PDB entry 3QGE | X-ray diffraction, 3.00 A resolution | chain A

[Chain A]
Name: RNA-directed RNA polymerase
From: Hepatitis C virus subtype 1b
Notes: EC 2.7.7.48
UniProt: Q9WMX2 (POLG_HCVCO); residues 1-573 here correspond to UniProt positions 2420-2992 (UniProt number = residue number + 2419)
Sequence (574 residues; row label = number of the first residue in the row; numbering starts at 0):
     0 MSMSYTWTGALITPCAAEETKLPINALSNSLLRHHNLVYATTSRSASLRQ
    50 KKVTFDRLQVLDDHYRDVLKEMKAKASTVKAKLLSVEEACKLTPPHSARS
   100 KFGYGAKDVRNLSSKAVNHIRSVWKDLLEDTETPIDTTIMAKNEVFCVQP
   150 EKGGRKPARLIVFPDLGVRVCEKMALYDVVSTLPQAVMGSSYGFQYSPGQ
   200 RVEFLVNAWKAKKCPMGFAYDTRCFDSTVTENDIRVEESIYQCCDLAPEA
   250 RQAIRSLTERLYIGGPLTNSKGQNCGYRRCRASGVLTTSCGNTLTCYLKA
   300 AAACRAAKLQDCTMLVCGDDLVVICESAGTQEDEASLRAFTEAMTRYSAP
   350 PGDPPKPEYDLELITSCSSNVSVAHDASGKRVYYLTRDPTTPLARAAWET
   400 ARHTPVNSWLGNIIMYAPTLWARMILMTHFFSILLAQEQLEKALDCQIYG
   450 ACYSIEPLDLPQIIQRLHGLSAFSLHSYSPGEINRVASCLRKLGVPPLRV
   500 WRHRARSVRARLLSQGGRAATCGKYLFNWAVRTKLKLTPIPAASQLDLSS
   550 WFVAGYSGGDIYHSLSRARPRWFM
Unresolved in the structure: 0, 15-37, 565-573
Sequence notes: initiating methionine (0)
Residues lining bound ligands: 23E ((2E)-3-(4-{[(1-{[(13-cyclohexyl-6-oxo-6,7-dihydro-5H-indolo[1,2-d][1,4]benzodiazepin-10-yl)carbonyl]amino}cyclopentyl)carbonyl]amino}phenyl)prop-2-enoic acid): L392, A393, A395, A396, T399, I424, L425, H428, F429, L492, G493, V494, P495, P496, R498, V499, W500, R503
UniProt features mapped onto this chain:
  - binding site (Mg(2+)): D220, D318, D319
  - modified residue (Phosphoserine): S29, S42

[In short]
Ligands of chain A: compound 23E. Curated annotation (UniProt) lists 3 Mg2+-binding residues.
Chain A is RNA-directed RNA polymerase (Hepatitis C virus subtype 1b); the structure, Crystal structure of the
hepatitis C virus NS5B RNA-dependent RNA polymerase complex with
(2E)-3-(4-{[(1-{[(13-cyclohexyl-6-oxo-6,7-dihydro-5H-indolo[1,2-d][1,4]benzodiazepin-10-yl)carbonyl]amino}cyclopentyl)carbonyl]amino}phenyl)prop-2-enoic
acid and ..., was determined by X-ray diffraction together with 3QGD, 3QGF, 3QGG, 3QGH and 3QGI from the same
study.
